PDB entry 3J2J | electron microscopy, 9.54 A resolution (very low resolution: no residue pairs are listed; an interface is given only as per-side residue counts) | chains B and C of the 3 polymer chains in the assembly

# Chain B
Name: Protein VP3
Organism: Human coxsackievirus A9
Reference sequence: P21404 (POLG_CXA9); residues 1-238 here correspond to UniProt positions 331-568 (UniProt number = residue number + 330)
Sequence (238 residues; each row starts with the number of its first residue):
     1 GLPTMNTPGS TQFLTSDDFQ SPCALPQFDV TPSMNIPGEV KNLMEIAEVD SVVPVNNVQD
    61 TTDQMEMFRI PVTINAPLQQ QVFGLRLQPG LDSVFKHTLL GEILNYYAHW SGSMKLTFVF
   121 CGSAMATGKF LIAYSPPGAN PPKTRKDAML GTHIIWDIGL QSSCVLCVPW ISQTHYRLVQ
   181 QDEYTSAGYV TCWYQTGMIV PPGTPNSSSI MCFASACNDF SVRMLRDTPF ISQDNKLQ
UniProt features mapped onto this chain:
  - region: Lys236 to Gln238 (Amphipathic alpha-helix)

# Chain C
Name: Protein VP2
Organism: Human coxsackievirus A9
Reference sequence: P21404 (POLG_CXA9); residues 1-252 here correspond to UniProt positions 79-330 (UniProt number = residue number + 78)
Sequence (252 residues; each row starts with the number of its first residue):
     1 SDRVRSITLG NSTITTQECA NVVVGYGRWP TYLRDDEATA EDQPTQPDVA TCRFYTLDSI
    61 KWEKGSVGWW WKFPEALSDM GLFGQNMQYH YLGRAGYTIH VQCNASKFHQ GCLLVVCVPE
   121 AEMGGAVVGQ AFSATAMANG DKAYEFTSAT QSDQTKVQTA IHNAGMGVGV GNLTIYPHQW
   181 INLRTNNSAT IVMPYINSVP MDNMFRHYNF TLMVIPFVKL DYADTASTYV PITVTVAPMC
   241 AEYNGLRLAQ AQ
Sequence notes: conflict Val101 (Leu179 in P21404)
UniProt features mapped onto this chain:
  - site: Gln252 (Cleavage)
From the paper describing this entry:
  - conformationally variable residues (helix shift): Gly81 to Tyr89

# Chain B / chain C interface
At this resolution (10 A) residue pairs are not listed: 22 residues of chain B and 21 of chain C lie at the interface.

# Overview
Chain B and chain C form an interface of 22 and 21 residues respectively. The paper reports conformational
variability at Gly81(C).
Here chain B is Protein VP3 and chain C is Protein VP2, both from Human coxsackievirus A9. Entry 3J2J (Empty
coxsackievirus A9 capsid) was determined by electron microscopy.
